PDB entry 4MDR | X-ray diffraction, 1.85 A resolution | chains A and B

[Chain A]
Protein: AP-4 complex subunit mu-1
From: Homo sapiens
Notes: fragment: C-terminus, residues 160-453
Reference sequence: O00189 (AP4M1_HUMAN); residue numbers follow UniProt; this construct covers 160-453
Chain sequence (301 residues; row label = number of the first residue in the row):
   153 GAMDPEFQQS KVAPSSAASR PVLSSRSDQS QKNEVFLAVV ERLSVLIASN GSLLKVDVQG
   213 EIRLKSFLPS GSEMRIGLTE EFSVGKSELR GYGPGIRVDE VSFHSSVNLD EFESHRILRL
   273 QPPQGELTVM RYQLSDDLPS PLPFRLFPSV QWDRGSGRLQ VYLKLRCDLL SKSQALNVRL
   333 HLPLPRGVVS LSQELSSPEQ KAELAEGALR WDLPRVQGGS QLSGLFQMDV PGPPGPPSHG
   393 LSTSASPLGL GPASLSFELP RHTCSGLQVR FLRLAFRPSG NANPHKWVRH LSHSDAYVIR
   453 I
Unresolved in the structure: 153-184, 384-399, 428-435
Differences from the reference sequence: expression tag (153-159); engineered mutation A190 (Asp in O00189), S235 (Cys in O00189), S431 (Cys in O00189)
Reported in the primary citation:
  - mutagenesis - L261K, E265R, R283D: abolished binding to Amyloid beta A4 protein (chain B)
  - mutagenesis - D190A (40.6+/-2.6 uM), F264A: decreased binding to Amyloid beta A4 protein (chain B)
  - mutagenesis - F188A, K217A, S254K, S257Q, T280A, T280R, W439S, R441A: unchanged binding to Amyloid beta A4 protein (chain B)
  - mutagenesis - D190A, R283D: decreased stability
  - mutagenesis - F255A, R283D: decreased localization to APP
  - mutagenesis - D190A (40.6+/-2.6 uM): decreased binding to ENPTYKFFEQ peptide

[Chain B]
Protein: Amyloid beta A4 protein
Notes: fragment: C-terminus, residues 761-767
Reference sequence: P05067 (A4_HUMAN); residues 683-692 here correspond to UniProt positions 758-767 (UniProt number = residue number + 75)
Chain sequence (10 residues; row label = number of the first residue in the row):
   683 ENPTYKFFEQ
Unresolved in the structure: 683-685

[Chain A / chain B interface]
Contacting residue pairs (20; chain A residue first):
  S254(A) - K688(B)
  S254(A) - F690(B)
  F255(A) - K688(B)  hydrogen bond (backbone-backbone)
  F255(A) - F689(B)
  F255(A) - F690(B)  hydrogen bond (backbone-backbone)
  H256(A) - F689(B)
  H256(A) - F690(B)
  H256(A) - E691(B)  hydrogen bond (side chain-backbone)
  S257(A) - F689(B)
  S257(A) - F690(B)  hydrogen bond (backbone-backbone)
  S257(A) - E691(B)  hydrogen bond
  V259(A) - F689(B)
  L261(A) - Y687(B)  hydrophobic
  L261(A) - F689(B)  hydrophobic
  F264(A) - Y687(B)
  E265(A) - Y687(B)  hydrogen bond
  T280(A) - F690(B)
  V281(A) - F690(B)
  R283(A) - F690(B)
  R283(A) - Q692(B)  hydrogen bond (side chain-backbone)
Also at the interface, not in a pair above, chain A (13 interface residues in all): V253, M282
Interface features reported in the paper:
  - specific contacts: F255(A)-F689(B), H256(A)-E691(B) (hydrogen bond), H256(A)-F690(B), S257(A)-E691(B) (hydrogen bond), V259(A)-F689(B), L261(A)-Y687(B) (hydrophobic contact), L261(A)-F689(B), E265(A)-Y687(B) (hydrogen bond), T280(A)-F690(B), R283(A)-F690(B) (cation-pi contact), R283(A)-Q692(B)
  - interface residues, chain A: V253(A)
  - interface residues, chain B: K688(B)

[In short]
13 residues of chain A and 6 residues of chain B are in contact; the contacts include 7 hydrogen bonds. Among
the polar pairs are H256(A)-E691(B), S257(A)-E691(B) and E265(A)-Y687(B). The authors report contacts between
F255(A) and F689(B), H256(A) and F690(B) and V259(A) and F689(B) among others; hydrogen bonds between H256(A)
and E691(B), S257(A) and E691(B) and E265(A) and Y687(B); a hydrophobic contact between L261(A) and Y687(B).
From the paper: L261K, E265R and R283D of chain A abolish binding to Amyloid beta A4 protein (chain B);
interface residues V253(A) and K688(B); 14 substitutions were tested in all.
Chain A is AP-4 complex subunit mu-1 (Homo sapiens) and chain B is Amyloid beta A4 protein; the structure,
Crystal structure of adaptor protein complex 4 (AP-4) mu4 subunit C-terminal domain D190A mutant, in complex
..., was determined by X-ray diffraction.
